Entry 6HKO (electron microscopy, 3.42 A resolution); this record covers chains A and B of the 17 polymer chains in the assembly.

# Chain A
Name: DNA-directed RNA polymerase I subunit RPA190
Source organism: Saccharomyces cerevisiae (strain ATCC 204508 / S288c)
Notes: EC 2.7.7.6
UniProtKB: P10964 (RPA1_YEAST); residues 1-1664 here = UniProt positions 1-1664
Amino-acid sequence (1664 residues; row label = number of the first residue in the row):
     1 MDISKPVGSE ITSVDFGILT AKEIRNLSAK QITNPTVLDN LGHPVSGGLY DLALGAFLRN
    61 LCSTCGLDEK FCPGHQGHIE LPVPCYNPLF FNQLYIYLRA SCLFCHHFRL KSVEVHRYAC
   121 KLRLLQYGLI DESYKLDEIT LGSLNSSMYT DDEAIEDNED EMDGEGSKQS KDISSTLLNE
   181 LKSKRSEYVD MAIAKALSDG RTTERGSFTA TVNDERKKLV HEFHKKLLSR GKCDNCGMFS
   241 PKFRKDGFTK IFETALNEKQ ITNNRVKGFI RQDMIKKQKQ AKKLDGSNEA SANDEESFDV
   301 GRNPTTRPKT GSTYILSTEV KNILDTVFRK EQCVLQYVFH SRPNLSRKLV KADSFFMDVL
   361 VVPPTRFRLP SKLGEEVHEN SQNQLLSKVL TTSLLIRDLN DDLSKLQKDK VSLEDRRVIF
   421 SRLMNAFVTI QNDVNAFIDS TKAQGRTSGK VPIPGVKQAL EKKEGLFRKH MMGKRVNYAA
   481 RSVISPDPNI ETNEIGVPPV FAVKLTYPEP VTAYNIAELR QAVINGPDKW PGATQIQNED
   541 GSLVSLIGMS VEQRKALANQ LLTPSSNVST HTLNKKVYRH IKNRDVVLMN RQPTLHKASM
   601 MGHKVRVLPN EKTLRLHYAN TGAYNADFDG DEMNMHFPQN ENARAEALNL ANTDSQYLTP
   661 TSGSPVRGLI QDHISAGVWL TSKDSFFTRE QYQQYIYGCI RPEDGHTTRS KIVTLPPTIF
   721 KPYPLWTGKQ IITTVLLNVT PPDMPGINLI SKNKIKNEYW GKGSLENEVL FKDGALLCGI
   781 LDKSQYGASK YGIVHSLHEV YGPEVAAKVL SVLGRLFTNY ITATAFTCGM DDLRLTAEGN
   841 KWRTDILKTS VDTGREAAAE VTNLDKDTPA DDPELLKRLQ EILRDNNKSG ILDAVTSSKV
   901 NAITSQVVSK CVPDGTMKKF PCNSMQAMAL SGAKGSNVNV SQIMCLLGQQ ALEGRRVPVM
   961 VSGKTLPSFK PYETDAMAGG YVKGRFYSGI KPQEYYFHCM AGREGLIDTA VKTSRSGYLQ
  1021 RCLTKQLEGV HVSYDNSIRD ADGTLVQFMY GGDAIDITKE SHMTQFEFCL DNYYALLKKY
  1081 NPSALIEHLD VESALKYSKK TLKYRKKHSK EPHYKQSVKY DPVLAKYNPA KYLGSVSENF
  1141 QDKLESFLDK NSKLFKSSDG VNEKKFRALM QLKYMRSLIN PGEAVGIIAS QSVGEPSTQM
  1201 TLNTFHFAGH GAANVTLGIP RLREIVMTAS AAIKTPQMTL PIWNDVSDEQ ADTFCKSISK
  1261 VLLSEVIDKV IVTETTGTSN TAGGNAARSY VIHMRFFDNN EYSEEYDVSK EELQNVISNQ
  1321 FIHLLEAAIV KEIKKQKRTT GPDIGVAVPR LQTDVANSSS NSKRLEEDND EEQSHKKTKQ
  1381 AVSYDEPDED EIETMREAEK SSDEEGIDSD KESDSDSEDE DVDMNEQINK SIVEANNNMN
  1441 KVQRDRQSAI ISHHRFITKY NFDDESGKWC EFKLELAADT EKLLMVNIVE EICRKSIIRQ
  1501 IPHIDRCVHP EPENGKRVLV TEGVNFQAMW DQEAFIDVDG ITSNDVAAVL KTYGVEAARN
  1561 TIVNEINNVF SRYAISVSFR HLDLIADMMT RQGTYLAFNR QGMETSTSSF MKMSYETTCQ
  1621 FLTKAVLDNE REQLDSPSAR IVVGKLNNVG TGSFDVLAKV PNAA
Unresolved in the structure: 141-171, 269-311, 407-412, 446-450, 1154-1159, 1203-1213, 1278-1286, 1339-1432, 1664
Curated features (UniProtKB/Swiss-Prot):
  - region: Pro992 to Glu1004 (Bridging helix)
  - binding site (Zn(2+)): Cys62, Cys65, Cys72, His75, Cys102, Cys105, Cys233, Cys236
  - binding site (Mg(2+)): Asp627, Asp629, Asp631
  - modified residue (Phosphoserine): Ser889, Ser1636
Metal / ion sites: Zn2+ site 1: Cys62, Cys65, Cys72, His75; Zn2+ site 2: Cys102, Cys105, Cys233, Cys236; Mg2+: Asp627, Asp629, Asp631 (shared with 1 residue of chain R)
Ligand contacts: phosphomethylphosphonic acid guanylate ester (G2P): Arg591, Pro593, Asn625, Asp627, Thr1009, Leu1202

# Chain B
Name: DNA-directed RNA polymerase I subunit RPA135
Source organism: Saccharomyces cerevisiae (strain ATCC 204508 / S288c)
Notes: EC 2.7.7.6
UniProtKB: P22138 (RPA2_YEAST); numbering as in UniProt (aligned over 1-1203)
Amino-acid sequence (1203 residues; numbered 1 to 1203; the number before each row is that of its first residue):
     1 MSKVIKPPGQ ARTADFRTLE RESRFINPPK DKSAFPLLQE AVQPHIGSFN ALTEGPDGGL
    61 LNLGVKDIGE KVIFDGKPLN SEDEISNSGY LGNKLSVSVE QVSIAKPMSN DGVSSAVERK
   121 VYPSESRQRL TSYRGKLLLK LKWSVNNGEE NLFEVRDCGG LPVMLQSNRC HLNKMSPYEL
   181 VQHKEESDEI GGYFIVNGIE KLIRMLIVQR RNHPMAIIRP SFANRGASYS HYGIQIRSVR
   241 PDQTSQTNVL HYLNDGQVTF RFSWRKNEYL VPVVMILKAL CHTSDREIFD GIIGNDVKDS
   301 FLTDRLELLL RGFKKRYPHL QNRTQVLQYL GDKFRVVFQA SPDQSDLEVG QEVLDRIVLV
   361 HLGKDGSQDK FRMLLFMIRK LYSLVAGECS PDNPDATQHQ EVLLGGFLYG MILKEKIDEY
   421 LQNIIAQVRM DINRGMAINF KDKRYMSRVL MRVNENIGSK MQYFLSTGNL VSQSGLDLQQ
   481 VSGYTVVAEK INFYRFISHF RMVHRGSFFA QLKTTTVRKL LPESWGFLCP VHTPDGSPCG
   541 LLNHFAHKCR ISTQQSDVSR IPSILYSLGV APASHTFAAG PSLCCVQIDG KIIGWVSHEQ
   601 GKIIADTLRY WKVEGKTPGL PIDLEIGYVP PSTRGQYPGL YLFGGHSRML RPVRYLPLDK
   661 EDIVGPFEQV YMNIAVTPQE IQNNVHTHVE FTPTNILSIL ANLTPFSDFN QSPRNMYQCQ
   721 MGKQTMGTPG VALCHRSDNK LYRLQTGQTP IVKANLYDDY GMDNFPNGFN AVVAVISYTG
   781 YDMDDAMIIN KSADERGFGY GTMYKTEKVD LALNRNRGDP ITQHFGFGND EWPKEWLEKL
   841 DEDGLPYIGT YVEEGDPICA YFDDTLNKTK IKTYHSSEPA YIEEVNLIGD ESNKFQELQT
   901 VSIKYRIRRT PQIGDKFSSR HGQKGVCSRK WPTIDMPFSE TGIQPDIIIN PHAFPSRMTI
   961 GMFVESLAGK AGALHGIAQD STPWIFNEDD TPADYFGEQL AKAGYNYHGN EPMYSGATGE
  1021 ELRADIYVGV VYYQRLRHMV NDKFQVRSTG PVNSLTMQPV KGRKRHGGIR VGEMERDALI
  1081 GHGTSFLLQD RLLNSSDYTQ ASVCRECGSI LTTQQSVPRI GSISTVCCRR CSMRFEDAKK
  1141 LLTKSEDGEK IFIDDSQIWE DGQGNKFVGG NETTTVAIPF VLKYLDSELS AMGIRLRYNV
  1201 EPK
Unresolved in the structure: 1-10, 79-88, 112-115, 1140-1152
Curated features (UniProtKB/Swiss-Prot):
  - zinc finger: Cys1104 to Cys1131 (C4-type)
  - modified residue: Ser2 (N-acetylserine), Ser81 (Phosphoserine), Ser1156 (Phosphoserine)
  - mutagenesis: Cys1104 (C1104A: No effect; when associated with A-1107; A-1128 and A-1131), Cys1107 (C1107A: Lethal. Abolishes recruitment of RPA1 to Pol I. No effect; when associated with A-1104; A-1128 and A-1131), Cys1127 (C1127R: Responsible of suppression of RPA190-5 and RPA190-1 mutations), Cys1128 (C1128A: No effect; when associated with A-1104; A-1107 and A-1131), Cys1131 (C1131A: No effect; when associated with A-1104; A-1107 and A-1128)
Metal / ion sites: Zn2+: Cys1104, Cys1107, Cys1128, Cys1131
Ligand contacts: phosphomethylphosphonic acid guanylate ester (G2P): Asp535, Arg714, Tyr717, Asp785, Arg957

# How chain A and chain B interact
Residue-residue contacts (389):
  Met1(A) with Asn1094(B), hydrogen bond (backbone-backbone); Tyr1098(B), hydrophobic
  Lys5(A) with Gln1100(B), hydrogen bond (backbone-side chain)
  Val7(A) with Thr1175(B); Val1176(B), hydrophobic; Ala1177(B)
  Gly8(A) with Pro1202(B)
  Ser9(A) with Thr1174(B); Thr1175(B); Val1176(B); Pro1202(B)
  Glu10(A) with Val1200(B); Glu1201(B), hydrogen bond (backbone-backbone)
  Ile11(A) with Val1176(B), hydrophobic; Ile1178(B), hydrophobic; Tyr1198(B), hydrophobic
  Thr12(A) with Asn1199(B), hydrogen bond (backbone-backbone); Glu1201(B), hydrogen bond
  Ser13(A) with Arg1197(B); Tyr1198(B); Asn1199(B), hydrogen bond (backbone-side chain)
  Val14(A) with Arg1197(B); Tyr1198(B), hydrophobic
  Asp15(A) with Arg1195(B); Arg1197(B), salt bridge
  Phe16(A) with Arg1195(B); Leu1196(B), hydrophobic
  Gly17(A) with Ile1194(B); Arg1195(B), hydrogen bond (backbone-backbone)
  Ile18(A) with Gly1193(B)
  Leu19(A) with Arg1130(B); Ser1190(B); Gly1193(B), hydrogen bond (backbone-backbone); Arg1195(B)
  Glu23(A) with Arg1130(B), salt bridge; Arg1195(B), salt bridge
  Asn26(A) with Arg1130(B)
  Leu27(A) with Thr1112(B); Arg1129(B); Arg1130(B)
  Ser28(A) with Arg1129(B), hydrogen bond (backbone-side chain)
  Ala29(A) with Arg1129(B)
  Ala53(A) with Gln1163(B)
  Ser63(A) with Gly1162(B); Gln1163(B), hydrogen bond (backbone-side chain)
  Thr64(A) with Gln1114(B); Arg1129(B); Asp1161(B); Gly1162(B), hydrogen bond (backbone-backbone)
  Cys65(A) with Gln1114(B); Gln1115(B); Val1117(B)
  Leu67(A) with Gln1115(B)
  His75(A) with Gln1114(B)
  Gln76(A) with Leu1111(B); Ser1190(B)
  Asn87(A) with Met1192(B), hydrogen bond (side chain-backbone)
  Leu89(A) with Met1192(B), hydrophobic
  Phe90(A) with Ile1194(B), hydrophobic
  Val361(A) with Ser1190(B); Ala1191(B)
  Pro363(A) with Ser1187(B)
  Pro364(A) with Ser1187(B)
  Arg366(A) with Met1057(B), hydrogen bond; Phe1180(B)
  Phe367(A) with Phe1180(B), hydrophobic; Lys1183(B); Tyr1184(B), hydrophobic; Ser1187(B)
  Glu375(A) with Leu813(B); Asn814(B)
  Gln382(A) with Glu1188(B), hydrogen bond
  Phe437(A) with Ala1191(B), hydrophobic
  Val456(A) with Glu1188(B); Met1192(B)
  Lys457(A) with Met1192(B)
  Ala459(A) with Glu1188(B)
  Leu460(A) with Leu1185(B), hydrophobic; Met1192(B), hydrophobic
  Leu466(A) with Val1181(B), hydrophobic; Tyr1184(B), hydrophobic
  Phe467(A) with Leu1185(B), hydrophobic
  Arg468(A) with Arg1070(B), hydrogen bond (backbone-side chain); Glu1073(B), salt bridge
  Lys469(A) with Arg1070(B), hydrogen bond (backbone-side chain)
  His470(A) with Thr1056(B); Gln1058(B), hydrogen bond (backbone-side chain); Val1181(B)
  Met471(A) with Val1181(B); Leu1185(B), hydrophobic
  Met472(A) with Gly1072(B); Glu1073(B); Arg1076(B), hydrogen bond (backbone-side chain); Leu1092(B)
  Gly473(A) with Arg1070(B), hydrogen bond (backbone-side chain); Val1071(B); Gly1072(B); Leu1092(B)
  Lys474(A) with Gln1058(B); Arg1070(B); Val1071(B), hydrogen bond (backbone-backbone); Leu1092(B), hydrogen bond (side chain-backbone); Ser1096(B); Asp1097(B)
  Arg475(A) with Pro1059(B); Lys1061(B); Gly1068(B), hydrogen bond (side chain-backbone); Ile1069(B); Arg1070(B); Ser1096(B)
  Val476(A) with Pro1059(B); Gly1068(B); Ile1069(B), hydrogen bond (backbone-backbone); Val1071(B), hydrophobic; Arg1091(B)
  Asn477(A) with Arg1047(B), hydrogen bond; Ser1048(B); Pro1059(B); Arg1091(B), hydrogen bond (backbone-side chain); Ser1095(B), hydrogen bond (backbone-backbone)
  Tyr478(A) with Arg1047(B), hydrogen bond (backbone-backbone); Ser1048(B), hydrogen bond (backbone-backbone); Thr1049(B); Arg1091(B)
  Ala479(A) with Val1046(B); Arg1047(B), hydrogen bond (backbone-backbone); Ile1069(B), hydrophobic
  Ala480(A) with Gln1045(B); Val1046(B), hydrophobic; Ile1069(B)
  Arg481(A) with Phe1044(B); Gln1045(B), hydrogen bond (backbone-backbone)
  Ser482(A) with Phe1044(B)
  Val483(A) with Val1040(B), hydrophobic
  Ile484(A) with Val926(B)
  Pro486(A) with Tyr781(B); Ala786(B), hydrophobic; Ser928(B)
  Asp487(A) with Tyr781(B), hydrogen bond
  Pro488(A) with Gly780(B); Tyr781(B)
  Asn489(A) with Tyr781(B)
  Phe501(A) with Phe1044(B); Val1046(B), hydrophobic
  Lys504(A) with Val1046(B); Ser1048(B)
  Leu505(A) with Val1046(B), hydrophobic; Arg1047(B)
  Leu588(A) with Leu1087(B), hydrophobic
  Asn590(A) with Glu1075(B)
  Gln592(A) with Glu1075(B), hydrogen bond
  Thr594(A) with Met1074(B); Glu1075(B); Ala1078(B)
  Lys597(A) with Ala1078(B); Gly1081(B), hydrogen bond (side chain-backbone); His1082(B), hydrogen bond (backbone-side chain)
  Met600(A) with Glu1075(B); Leu1079(B), hydrophobic; His1082(B), hydrogen bond (backbone-side chain)
  Glu611(A) with Ile913(B)
  Lys612(A) with Val1040(B); Asn1041(B), hydrogen bond; Phe1044(B)
  Thr613(A) with Ile913(B)
  Arg615(A) with Ile913(B)
  Tyr618(A) with Gly780(B), hydrogen bond (side chain-backbone); Tyr781(B); Asp782(B); Met783(B)
  Ala626(A) with Asp784(B)
  Asp627(A) with Asp784(B); Asp785(B)
  Phe628(A) with Asp784(B); Asp785(B); Gly925(B); Val926(B), hydrogen bond (backbone-backbone)
  Asp629(A) with Asp785(B); Lys916(B); Lys924(B), salt bridge
  Gly630(A) with Val926(B)
  Glu632(A) with Lys1043(B)
  Asn634(A) with Ile1069(B)
  His636(A) with Ile1069(B); Val1071(B); Arg1091(B), hydrogen bond
  Phe637(A) with Arg1091(B), hydrogen bond (backbone-side chain)
  Pro638(A) with Asp1090(B)
  Gln639(A) with Asp1090(B), hydrogen bond (backbone-side chain)
  Asn640(A) with Asp1090(B)
  Asn642(A) with Phe1086(B)
  Ala643(A) with Leu1087(B); Asp1090(B)
  Glu646(A) with Thr1084(B), hydrogen bond; Ser1085(B); Phe1086(B); Leu1087(B)
  Leu650(A) with His1082(B); Thr1084(B)
  Ala651(A) with His1082(B)
  Gln656(A) with His1082(B), hydrogen bond
  Ile670(A) with Met783(B), hydrophobic; Asp784(B)
  Gln671(A) with Met783(B); Asp784(B); Asn950(B); His952(B), hydrogen bond (backbone-side chain)
  Asp672(A) with Ser777(B), hydrogen bond; Asp782(B); Met783(B); Asn950(B); His952(B), salt bridge
  His673(A) with Met783(B)
  Ser675(A) with His952(B)
  Trp679(A) with Arg1023(B)
  Thr818(A) with Thr779(B)
  Ile821(A) with Ser777(B); Tyr778(B), hydrophobic
  Thr822(A) with Tyr778(B); Ser1015(B)
  Ala823(A) with Thr1018(B)
  Thr824(A) with Arg1023(B)
  Ala825(A) with Ile776(B), hydrophobic; Ser777(B); Leu1022(B), hydrophobic; Arg1023(B), hydrogen bond (backbone-side chain)
  Phe826(A) with Ser777(B), hydrogen bond (backbone-backbone); Pro951(B); His952(B); Arg1023(B)
  Thr827(A) with Val775(B); Ile776(B); Ile1026(B)
  Cys828(A) with Val775(B); Pro951(B); Phe963(B), hydrophobic; Tyr1027(B)
  Gly829(A) with Tyr1027(B)
  Met830(A) with Phe963(B), hydrophobic; Ala993(B), hydrophobic; Tyr1027(B)
  Asp831(A) with His1008(B), salt bridge; Asn1010(B)
  Arg834(A) with Ala993(B); Asp994(B), salt bridge; Tyr1007(B); His1008(B)
  Arg843(A) with Glu988(B), salt bridge
  Gln880(A) with Ser632(B); Thr633(B)
  Arg884(A) with Thr633(B), hydrogen bond (side chain-backbone); Arg634(B), hydrogen bond (side chain-backbone); Gly635(B)
  Met917(A) with His1008(B)
  Met925(A) with Pro955(B), hydrophobic
  Met928(A) with His952(B), hydrogen bond; Pro955(B), hydrophobic
  Ala933(A) with His952(B)
  Lys934(A) with His952(B); Pro955(B); Ser956(B)
  Asn939(A) with Pro955(B); Met958(B)
  Gln942(A) with Met958(B)
  Ile943(A) with Met958(B), hydrophobic; Ile960(B), hydrophobic
  Glu953(A) with Thr515(B)
  Pro958(A) with Pro522(B)
  Met960(A) with Pro522(B); Glu523(B); Val670(B), hydrophobic
  Val961(A) with Gln636(B); Tyr671(B)
  Ser962(A) with Val670(B); Tyr671(B)
  Lys964(A) with Gln669(B); Val670(B), hydrogen bond (side chain-backbone); Tyr671(B); Met672(B); Asn673(B)
  Thr965(A) with Pro522(B)
  Leu966(A) with Pro522(B), hydrophobic; Trp525(B), hydrophobic
  Pro967(A) with Trp525(B), hydrophobic; Gln669(B); Asn673(B); Ile674(B), hydrogen bond (backbone-backbone)
  Ser968(A) with Ile674(B); His686(B), hydrogen bond (backbone-side chain)
  Phe969(A) with Asn673(B)
  Lys970(A) with Asn673(B); Gln682(B), hydrogen bond
  Pro971(A) with Asn673(B)
  Phe986(A) with Phe709(B); Asn710(B); Gln711(B); Met958(B), hydrophobic; Ile960(B), hydrophobic
  Tyr987(A) with Thr991(B); Ala993(B)
  Ser988(A) with Phe709(B); Asn987(B); Glu988(B)
  Gly989(A) with Asp708(B); Phe709(B)
  Ile990(A) with Asp708(B), hydrogen bond (backbone-backbone); Trp984(B), hydrogen bond (backbone-side chain)
  Lys991(A) with Glu680(B), salt bridge; Trp984(B)
  Pro992(A) with Trp525(B); Val676(B), hydrophobic; Pro693(B), hydrophobic; Trp984(B), hydrophobic
  Gln993(A) with Val676(B); Glu680(B), hydrogen bond
  Tyr995(A) with Val531(B); Ser707(B), hydrogen bond; Asn715(B), hydrogen bond; Trp984(B), hydrophobic
  Tyr996(A) with Leu520(B); Leu521(B), hydrogen bond (side chain-backbone); Pro522(B), hydrophobic; Ser524(B), hydrogen bond (side chain-backbone); Trp525(B), hydrophobic; Pro530(B), hydrophobic
  His998(A) with Gln711(B); Ser712(B), hydrogen bond (side chain-backbone)
  Cys999(A) with Leu520(B); Pro530(B), hydrophobic; Val531(B), hydrophobic; Ser712(B), hydrogen bond; Met716(B)
  Met1000(A) with Leu520(B); Pro522(B)
  Gly1002(A) with Pro713(B)
  Arg1003(A) with Arg518(B); Leu520(B); Pro530(B), hydrogen bond (side chain-backbone); Thr533(B), hydrogen bond; Cys539(B)
  Leu1006(A) with Asp535(B); Met716(B), hydrophobic; Tyr717(B)
  Ile1007(A) with Thr515(B); Arg518(B)
  Ala1010(A) with Gly536(B)
  Lys1012(A) with Lys513(B); Thr515(B)
  Ser1014(A) with Lys513(B), hydrogen bond
  Arg1021(A) with Glu1073(B), salt bridge
  Thr1024(A) with Asp1077(B)
  Lys1025(A) with Arg1076(B)
  Glu1028(A) with Arg1076(B), salt bridge
  Ala1184(A) with Ile1080(B); Gly1081(B)
  Ile1187(A) with Asp1077(B); Ile1080(B), hydrophobic; Gly1081(B)
  Ile1188(A) with Gly1081(B)
  Gln1191(A) with Ala1078(B)
  Lys1482(A) with Asp304(B), salt bridge; Glu307(B); Leu308(B)
  Leu1484(A) with Arg305(B)
  Asn1487(A) with Arg305(B)
  Cys1619(A) with Met1192(B), hydrophobic
  Leu1622(A) with Leu1189(B), hydrophobic; Ile1194(B), hydrophobic
  Val1626(A) with Ile1194(B), hydrophobic
  Arg1631(A) with Asn1199(B)
  Ile1641(A) with Arg1076(B); Leu1088(B), hydrophobic
  Val1642(A) with Pro1179(B); Leu1182(B)
  Val1643(A) with Pro1179(B); Leu1182(B), hydrophobic
  Gly1644(A) with Gln1089(B); Pro1179(B)
  Leu1646(A) with Ser1085(B); Phe1086(B), hydrophobic; Gln1089(B)
  Asn1647(A) with Ile1080(B); Ser1085(B), hydrogen bond (backbone-side chain)
  Val1649(A) with Gly1083(B); Ser1085(B)
  Gly1650(A) with Gly1083(B)
  Thr1651(A) with Gly1083(B), hydrogen bond (backbone-backbone); Phe1086(B)
  Gly1652(A) with Ser1085(B)
Interface residues without a listed pair, chain A (206 interface residues in all): Pro6, Arg25, Met357, Leu360, Ser485, Val500, Pro593, Leu595, His596, Thr621, Met635, Ala647, Leu833, Gly935, Lys983, Arg985, Gln1336, Arg1338, Glu1481, Phe1610, Pro1637
Interface residues without a listed pair, chain B (194 interface residues in all): Lys315, Ser390, Gln398, Lys519, Cys529, Ser537, Gly540, Val685, Leu697, Gln912, Gly914, Cys927, Lys930, Val964, Leu967, Glu1020, Asp1025, Ser1054, Leu1055, Leu1093, Ile1110, Ser1132, Arg1134

# Summary
The interface between chain A and chain B involves 206 residues on one side and 194 on the other; the contacts
include 68 hydrogen bonds and 13 salt bridges. Polar contacts include Asp15(A)-Arg1197(B), Glu23(A)-Arg1130(B)
and Glu23(A)-Arg1195(B).
Chain A is DNA-directed RNA polymerase I subunit RPA190 and chain B is DNA-directed RNA polymerase I subunit
RPA135, both from Saccharomyces cerevisiae (strain ATCC 204508 / S288c); the structure, Yeast RNA polymerase I
elongation complex bound to nucleotide analog GMPCPP, was determined by electron microscopy, deposited
together with 6HLQ, 6HLR and 6HLS.
